PDB entry 8RHK | X-ray diffraction, 2.80 A resolution | chains S and T of the 34 polymer chains in the assembly

== Chain S ==
Molecule: Proteasome subunit alpha type-6
Organism: Saccharomyces cerevisiae
UniProtKB: P40302 (PSA6_YEAST); residues 0-233 here correspond to UniProt positions 1-234 (UniProt number = residue number + 1)
Sequence (234 residues; row label = number of the first residue in the row; numbering starts at 0):
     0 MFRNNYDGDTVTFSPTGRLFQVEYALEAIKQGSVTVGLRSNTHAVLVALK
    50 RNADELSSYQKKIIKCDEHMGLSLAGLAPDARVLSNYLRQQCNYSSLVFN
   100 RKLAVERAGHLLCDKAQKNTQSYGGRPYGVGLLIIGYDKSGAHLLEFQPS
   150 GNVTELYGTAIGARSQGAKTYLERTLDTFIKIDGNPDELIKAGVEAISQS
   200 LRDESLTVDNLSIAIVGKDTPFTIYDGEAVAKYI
Not modelled in the structure: 0-2
Curated features (UniProtKB/Swiss-Prot):
  - modified residue: Ser13 (Phosphoserine)
  - cross-link: Lys190 (Glycyl lysine isopeptide (Lys-Gly) (interchain with G-Cter in ubiquitin))

== Chain T ==
Molecule: Probable proteasome subunit alpha type-7
Organism: Saccharomyces cerevisiae
UniProtKB: P21242 (PSA7_YEAST); residues -3 to 284 here correspond to UniProt positions 1-288 (UniProt number = residue number + 4)
Sequence (288 residues; each row starts with the number of its first residue; numbers below 1 keep their minus sign (Met-3 is residue -3)):
    -3 MTSIGTGYDLSNSVFSPDGRNFQVEYAVKAVENGTTSIGIKCNDGVVFAV
    47 EKLITSKLLVPQKNVKIQVVDRHIGCVYSGLIPDGRHLVNRGREEAASFK
    97 KLYKTPIPIPAFADRLGQYVQAHTLYNSVRPFGVSTIFGGVDKNGAHLYM
   147 LEPSGSYWGYKGAATGKGRQSAKAELEKLVDHHPEGLSAREAVKQAAKII
   197 YLAHEDNKEKDFELEISWCSLSETNGLHKFVKGDLLQEAIDFAQKEINGD
   247 DDEDEDDSDNVMSSDDENAPVATNANATTDQEGDIHLE
Not modelled in the structure: -3 to 1, 245-284
Curated features (UniProtKB/Swiss-Prot):
  - modified residue: Thr-2 (N-acetylthreonine)

== Chain S / chain T interface ==
Contacting residue pairs - 64 pairs, chain S then chain T:
  Asn4(S) - Leu6(T)
  Tyr5(S) - Asp5(T)  hydrogen bond
  Tyr5(S) - Leu6(T)  hydrophobic
  Thr9(S) - Arg126(T)
  Val10(S) - Gln19(T)
  Val10(S) - Asn123(T)
  Val10(S) - Ser124(T)
  Val10(S) - Val125(T)
  Val10(S) - Arg126(T)
  Thr11(S) - Leu6(T)
  Thr11(S) - Gln19(T)
  Phe12(S) - Gln19(T)  hydrogen bond (backbone-side chain)
  Phe12(S) - Tyr22(T)
  Phe12(S) - Ala23(T)  hydrophobic
  Phe12(S) - Arg126(T)
  Phe12(S) - Pro127(T)
  Ser13(S) - Tyr22(T)
  Pro14(S) - Tyr22(T)  hydrophobic
  Pro14(S) - Lys25(T)
  Thr15(S) - Lys25(T)
  Gly16(S) - Tyr22(T)
  Gly16(S) - Lys25(T)
  Gly16(S) - Ala26(T)
  Leu18(S) - Leu77(T)  hydrophobic
  Leu18(S) - Arg126(T)
  Glu105(S) - Lys59(T)
  His109(S) - Arg82(T)
  Cys112(S) - Arg82(T)
  Asp113(S) - Arg82(T)  salt bridge
  Asp113(S) - Asn86(T)
  Gln116(S) - Pro79(T)
  Gln116(S) - Asp80(T)
  Gln116(S) - His83(T)  hydrogen bond
  Gln116(S) - Arg126(T)
  Thr119(S) - Arg126(T)  hydrogen bond (backbone-side chain)
  Gln120(S) - His119(T)
  Gln120(S) - Val125(T)
  Gln120(S) - Arg126(T)  hydrogen bond (backbone-backbone)
  Gln120(S) - Pro127(T)
  Gln120(S) - Phe128(T)
  Ser121(S) - Ser124(T)
  Tyr122(S) - Ser124(T)  hydrogen bond (backbone-backbone)
  Ser149(S) - Pro79(T)
  Gly150(S) - Pro79(T)
  Asn151(S) - Ile78(T)
  Asn151(S) - Pro79(T)
  Thr153(S) - Leu55(T)
  Thr153(S) - Asn60(T)
  Glu154(S) - Val56(T)
  Glu154(S) - Lys59(T)
  Glu154(S) - Asn60(T)  hydrogen bond (backbone-side chain)
  Leu155(S) - Leu54(T)
  Leu155(S) - Leu55(T)  hydrophobic
  Leu155(S) - Val56(T)
  Tyr156(S) - Leu54(T)  hydrogen bond (backbone-backbone)
  Tyr156(S) - Val56(T)
  Tyr156(S) - Pro57(T)
  Gly157(S) - Leu54(T)
  Lys168(S) - Leu54(T)
  Leu171(S) - Leu54(T)
  Glu172(S) - Ser52(T)  hydrogen bond
  Glu172(S) - Lys53(T)  hydrogen bond (side chain-backbone)
  Glu172(S) - Leu54(T)
  Leu175(S) - Lys53(T)
Interface residues without a listed pair, chain S (36 interface residues in all): Arg38, Lys117, Ser139, His142
Interface residues without a listed pair, chain T (30 interface residues in all): Gly129

== Overview ==
The interface between chain S and chain T involves 36 residues on one side and 30 on the other; the contacts
include 10 hydrogen bonds and 1 salt bridge. Polar pairs include Asp113(S)-Arg82(T), Tyr5(S)-Asp5(T) and
Phe12(S)-Gln19(T).
Chain S is Proteasome subunit alpha type-6 and chain T is Probable proteasome subunit alpha type-7, both from
Saccharomyces cerevisiae; the structure, Yeast 20S proteasome in complex with a linear oxindole epoxyketone
(compound 6), was determined by X-ray diffraction, deposited together with 8RHJ and 8RHL.
